8RN2 - chains B and C of the 3 polymer chains in the assembly; structure by electron microscopy, 2.89 A resolution.

== Chain B ==
Protein: RNA-directed RNA polymerase catalytic subunit
Organism: Influenza B virus (B/Memphis/13/2003)
Notes: EC 2.7.7.48
Reference sequence: Q5V8Y6 (Q5V8Y6_9INFB); residues 1-752 here = UniProt positions 1-752
Amino-acid sequence (752 residues; row label = number of the first residue in the row):
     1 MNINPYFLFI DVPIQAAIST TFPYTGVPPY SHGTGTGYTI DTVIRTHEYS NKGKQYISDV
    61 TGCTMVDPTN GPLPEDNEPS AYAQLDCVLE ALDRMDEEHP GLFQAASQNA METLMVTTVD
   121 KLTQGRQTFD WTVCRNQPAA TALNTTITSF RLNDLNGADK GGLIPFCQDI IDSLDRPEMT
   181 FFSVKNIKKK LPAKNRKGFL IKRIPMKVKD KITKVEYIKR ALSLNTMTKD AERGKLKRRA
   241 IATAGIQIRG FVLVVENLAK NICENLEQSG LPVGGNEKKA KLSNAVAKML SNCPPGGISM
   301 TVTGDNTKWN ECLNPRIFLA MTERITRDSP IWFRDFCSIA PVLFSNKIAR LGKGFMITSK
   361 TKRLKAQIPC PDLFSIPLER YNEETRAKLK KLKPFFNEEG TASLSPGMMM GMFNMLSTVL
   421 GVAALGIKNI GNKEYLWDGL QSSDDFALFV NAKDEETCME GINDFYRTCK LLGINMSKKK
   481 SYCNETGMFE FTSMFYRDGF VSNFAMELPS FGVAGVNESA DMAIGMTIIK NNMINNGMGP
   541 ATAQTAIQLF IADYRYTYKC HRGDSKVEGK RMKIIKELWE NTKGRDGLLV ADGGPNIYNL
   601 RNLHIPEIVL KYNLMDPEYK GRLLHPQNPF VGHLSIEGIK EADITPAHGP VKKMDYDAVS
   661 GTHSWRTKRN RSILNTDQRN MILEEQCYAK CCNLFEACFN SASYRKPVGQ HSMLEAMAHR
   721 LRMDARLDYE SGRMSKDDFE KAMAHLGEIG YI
Not modelled in the structure: 229-239, 633-654, 669-752

== Chain C ==
Protein: Polymerase basic protein 2
Organism: Influenza B virus (B/Memphis/13/2003)
Reference sequence: Q5V8X3 (Q5V8X3_9INFB); residues 1-770 here = UniProt positions 1-770
Amino-acid sequence (799 residues; each row starts with the number of its first residue):
     1 MTLAKIELLK QLLRDNEAKT VLKQTTVDQY NIIRKFNTSR IEKNPSLRMK WAMCSNFPLA
    61 LTKGDMANRI PLEYKGIQLK TNAEDIGTKG QMCSIAAVTW WNTYGPIGDT EGFERVYESF
   121 FLRKMRLDNA TWGRITFGPV ERVRKRVLLN PLTKEMPPDE ASNVIMEILF PKEAGIPRES
   181 TWIHRELIKE KREKLKGTMI TPIVLAYMLE RELVARRRFL PVAGATSAEF IEMLHCLQGE
   241 NWRQIYHPGG NKLTESRSQS MIVACRKIIR RSIVASNPLE LAVEIANKTV IDTEPLKSCL
   301 AAIDGGDVAC DIIRAALGLK IRQRQRFGRL ELKRISGRGF KNDEEILIGN GTIQKIGIWD
   361 GEEEFHVRCG ECRGILKKSK MKLEKLLINS AKKEDMRDLI ILCMVFSQDT RMFQGVRGEI
   421 NFLNRAGQLL SPMYQLQRYF LNRSNDLFDQ WGYEESPKAS ELHGINESMN ASDYTLKGVV
   481 VTRNVIDDFS STETEKVSIT KNLSLIKRTG EVIMGANDVS ELESQAQLMI TYDTPKMWEM
   541 GTTKELVQNT YQWVLKNLVT LKAQFLLGKE DMFQWDAFEA FESIIPQKMA GQYSGFARAV
   601 LKQMRDQEVM KTDQFIKLLP FCFSPPKLRS NGEPYQFLKL VLKGGGENFI EVRKGSPLFS
   661 YNPQTEVLTI CGRMMSLKGK IEDEERNRSM GNAVLAGFLV SGKYDPDLGD FKTIEELEKL
   721 KPGEKANILL YQGKPVKVVK RKRYSALSND ISQGIKRQRM TVESMGWALS GWSHPQFEKG
   781 GGSGGGSGGS AWSHPQFEK
Not modelled in the structure: 1-43, 140-226, 742-799
Differences from the reference sequence: expression tag (771-799)

== How chain B and chain C interact ==
Pairs across the interface (119; chain B residue first):
  Gly275(B) - Glu240(C)
  Asn276(B) - Gln238(C)
  Asn276(B) - Gly239(C)  hydrogen bond (side chain-backbone)
  Lys279(B) - Glu240(C)
  Met494(B) - Glu240(C)
  Phe500(B) - Asn241(C)
  Val501(B) - Asn241(C)  hydrogen bond (backbone-side chain)
  Asn503(B) - Glu240(C)  hydrogen bond
  Phe511(B) - Ser46(C)
  Gly512(B) - Ser46(C)
  Val513(B) - Ser46(C)
  Ala514(B) - Pro45(C)
  Gly515(B) - Pro45(C)
  Gly515(B) - Met49(C)
  Lys530(B) - His235(C)
  Met533(B) - His235(C)
  Ile534(B) - His235(C)
  Gly537(B) - Glu240(C)
  Tyr556(B) - Lys50(C)  hydrogen bond
  Thr557(B) - Lys50(C)
  Thr557(B) - Met53(C)
  Tyr558(B) - Met49(C)  hydrogen bond
  Tyr558(B) - Met53(C)  hydrophobic
  Tyr558(B) - Ile95(C)
  Lys559(B) - Lys50(C)
  Arg562(B) - Glu647(C)
  Asp564(B) - Glu647(C)
  Ser565(B) - Glu647(C)
  Lys566(B) - Lys654(C)
  Lys566(B) - Gly655(C)
  Lys570(B) - Asn56(C)  hydrogen bond
  Lys570(B) - Ile77(C)
  Arg571(B) - Ile95(C)  hydrogen bond (side chain-backbone)
  Arg571(B) - Thr99(C)  hydrogen bond
  Ile574(B) - Ala96(C)
  Ile574(B) - Thr99(C)
  Ile574(B) - Trp100(C)
  Ile574(B) - Thr103(C)
  Ile575(B) - Thr99(C)
  Glu577(B) - Tyr74(C)  hydrogen bond
  Glu577(B) - Lys75(C)  salt bridge
  Glu577(B) - Tyr104(C)  hydrogen bond
  Leu578(B) - Asn102(C)
  Leu578(B) - Thr103(C)
  Asn581(B) - Thr103(C)
  Asn581(B) - Tyr104(C)  hydrogen bond
  Arg585(B) - Gly672(C)
  Asp586(B) - Lys544(C)  salt bridge
  Asp592(B) - Asn102(C)  hydrogen bond
  Leu600(B) - His235(C)  hydrogen bond (backbone-side chain)
  Arg601(B) - Leu127(C)
  Arg601(B) - Met233(C)
  Arg601(B) - His235(C)
  Asn602(B) - Leu127(C)
  His604(B) - Arg123(C)  hydrogen bond (backbone-side chain)
  His604(B) - Met233(C)
  His604(B) - His235(C)
  Ile605(B) - Lys124(C)
  Ile605(B) - Leu127(C)  hydrophobic
  Pro606(B) - Phe120(C)  hydrophobic
  Pro606(B) - Arg123(C)
  Val609(B) - Phe120(C)  hydrophobic
  Val609(B) - Phe121(C)
  Val609(B) - Lys124(C)  hydrogen bond (backbone-side chain)
  Leu610(B) - Lys124(C)  hydrogen bond (backbone-side chain)
  Tyr612(B) - Thr110(C)  hydrogen bond
  Tyr612(B) - Phe113(C)  hydrophobic
  Tyr612(B) - Glu114(C)
  Tyr612(B) - Phe121(C)  hydrophobic
  Asn613(B) - Lys124(C)
  Pro617(B) - Ile107(C)
  Glu618(B) - Ile107(C)
  Tyr619(B) - Asn102(C)
  Lys620(B) - Thr110(C)
  Gly621(B) - Ile107(C)
  Gly621(B) - Gly108(C)  hydrogen bond (backbone-backbone)
  Arg622(B) - Trp101(C)  hydrogen bond (backbone-side chain)
  Arg622(B) - Asn102(C)
  Arg622(B) - Thr103(C)  hydrogen bond (side chain-backbone)
  Arg622(B) - Tyr104(C)
  Arg622(B) - Gly105(C)  hydrogen bond (side chain-backbone)
  Arg622(B) - Pro106(C)
  Arg622(B) - Ile107(C)
  Leu623(B) - Asn102(C)
  Leu624(B) - Phe113(C)  hydrophobic
  His625(B) - Pro106(C)
  His625(B) - Gly108(C)  hydrogen bond (side chain-backbone)
  Pro626(B) - Asp109(C)
  Gln627(B) - Met66(C)
  Asn628(B) - Trp101(C)
  Pro629(B) - Leu61(C)
  Pro629(B) - Thr62(C)  hydrogen bond (backbone-backbone)
  Pro629(B) - Ala67(C)  hydrophobic
  Pro629(B) - Ile70(C)  hydrophobic
  Pro629(B) - Trp101(C)
  Phe630(B) - Leu61(C)  hydrophobic
  Phe630(B) - Cys93(C)  hydrophobic
  Phe630(B) - Ala97(C)
  Phe630(B) - Val98(C)  hydrophobic
  Phe630(B) - Trp101(C)  hydrophobic
  Gly632(B) - Thr62(C)
  Asp657(B) - Phe120(C)
  Asp657(B) - Arg123(C)  salt bridge
  Val659(B) - Phe113(C)  hydrophobic
  Val659(B) - Tyr117(C)  hydrophobic
  Ser660(B) - Tyr117(C)  hydrogen bond (backbone-side chain)
  Thr662(B) - Val98(C)
  Thr662(B) - Trp101(C)
  Thr662(B) - Asn102(C)  hydrogen bond
  His663(B) - Val98(C)
  His663(B) - Asn102(C)  hydrogen bond
  Trp665(B) - Met49(C)  hydrophobic
  Trp665(B) - Met53(C)  hydrophobic
  Trp665(B) - Leu59(C)  hydrophobic
  Arg666(B) - Leu59(C)
  Arg666(B) - Ala60(C)  hydrogen bond (backbone-backbone)
  Thr667(B) - Pro58(C)
  Thr667(B) - Leu59(C)
  Lys668(B) - Met92(C)
Other interface residues (no listed pair), chain B (79 interface residues in all): Asp498, Gly499, Val516, Glu518, Asp521, Asn535, Pro540, Lys573, Leu603, Ile608, Ala658
Other interface residues (no listed pair), chain C (64 interface residues in all): Arg48, Cys54, Leu79, Trp132, Pro139, Glu232, Leu234, Cys236, Trp242, Pro657

== In short ==
79 residues of chain B and 64 residues of chain C are in contact; the contacts include 27 hydrogen bonds and 3
salt bridges. Polar contacts include Glu577(B)-Lys75(C), Asp586(B)-Lys544(C) and Asp657(B)-Arg123(C).
Here chain B is RNA-directed RNA polymerase catalytic subunit and chain C is Polymerase basic protein 2, both
from Influenza B virus (B/Memphis/13/2003). Entry 8RN2 (Monomeric apo-influenza B polymerase, encapsidase
conformation) was determined by electron microscopy (same publication as 8RN1, 8RN3, 8RN4, 8RN5, 8RN6, 8RN7
and 5 further entries).
